Entry 5LOW (X-ray diffraction, 2.80 A resolution); this record covers chains E and G of the 7 polymer chains in the assembly.

Chain E (and G):
Molecule: Synaptosomal-associated protein 25
Organism: Rattus norvegicus
Notes: chain G of this document is another copy of the same molecule, construct and numbering; everything in this record applies to it too
UniProtKB: P60881 (SNP25_RAT), isoform P60881-2; numbering as in UniProt (aligned over 141-203)
Amino-acid sequence (82 residues; row label = number of the first residue in the row):
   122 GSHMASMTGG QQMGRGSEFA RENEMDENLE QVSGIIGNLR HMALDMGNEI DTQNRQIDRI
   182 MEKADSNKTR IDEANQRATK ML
Not modelled in the structure: 122-141, 198-203 (chain G: 122-139, 200-203)
Construct notes: expression tag (122-140)
Swiss-Prot annotation at these positions:
  - site ((Microbial infection) Cleavage): R180, I181, Q197, R198
  - modified residue (Phosphoserine): S154, S187

How chain E and chain G interact:
Residue-residue contacts (30):
  M146(E) - I192(G)  hydrophobic
  M146(E) - N196(G)
  I157(E) - M182(G)  hydrophobic
  L160(E) - I178(G)
  R161(E) - D179(G)  salt bridge
  R161(E) - M182(G)  hydrogen bond
  A164(E) - I171(G)
  A164(E) - N175(G)
  A164(E) - I178(G)  hydrophobic
  L165(E) - N175(G)
  M167(E) - I171(G)
  G168(E) - I171(G)
  I171(E) - A164(G)
  I171(E) - M167(G)  hydrophobic
  I171(E) - I171(G)  hydrophobic
  N175(E) - A164(G)
  N175(E) - L165(G)
  I178(E) - L160(G)
  I178(E) - R161(G)
  I178(E) - A164(G)  hydrophobic
  D179(E) - R161(G)
  I181(E) - I157(G)  hydrophobic
  M182(E) - I157(G)  hydrophobic
  M182(E) - R161(G)
  A185(E) - I157(G)  hydrophobic
  K189(E) - L150(G)
  I192(E) - M146(G)  hydrophobic
  I192(E) - L150(G)  hydrophobic
  D193(E) - L150(G)
  N196(E) - M146(G)
Also at the interface, not in a pair above, chain E (20 interface residues in all): L150
Also at the interface, not in a pair above, chain G (22 interface residues in all): E143, V153, G168, I181, A185, K189, D193

Summary:
The interface between chain E and chain G involves 20 residues on one side and 22 on the other, with 1
hydrogen bond and 1 salt bridge. Among the polar pairs are R161(E)-D179(G) and R161(E)-M182(G).
Both chains are Synaptosomal-associated protein 25 (Rattus norvegicus). Entry 5LOW (Structure of the
Ca2+-bound Rabphilin 3A C2B domain SNAP25 complex (P21 space group)) was determined by X-ray diffraction
together with 5LO8 and 5LOB from the same study.
